PDB entry 8HVR | electron microscopy, 3.35 A resolution | chains H and O of the 13 polymer chains in the assembly

Chain H:
Name: Putative transcriptional factor regulator
From: Streptomyces coelicolor A3(2)
UniProtKB: Q9L0Q9 (Q9L0Q9_STRCO); residues 2-159 here correspond to UniProt positions 1-158 (UniProt number = residue number - 1)
Chain sequence (160 residues; each row starts with the number of its first residue; note: 1 number in that range is skipped by the numbering (no residue carries it; nothing is unmodelled there)):
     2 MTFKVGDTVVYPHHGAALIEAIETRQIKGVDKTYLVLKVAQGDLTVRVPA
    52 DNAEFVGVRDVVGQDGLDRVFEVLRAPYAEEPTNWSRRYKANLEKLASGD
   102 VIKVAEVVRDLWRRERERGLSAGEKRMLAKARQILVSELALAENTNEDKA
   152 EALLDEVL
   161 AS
Not modelled in the structure: 2, 162

Chain O:
Molecule: 65-nt DNA strand
Sequence (65 nucleotides; numbered 1 to 65; the number before each row is that of its first residue):
     1 GTAGCCGGAGCGTTCAGCGTTCGTTTATCTCCCCCTGGCACTGTCATCTC
    51 CGTCAGACCGTCGCA
Not modelled in the structure: 1-4

How chain H and chain O interact:
Contacting residue pairs - 6 pairs, chain H then chain O:
  Trp86(H) - DG38(O)  base contact
  Ser87(H) - DC39(O)  hydrogen bond to the phosphate
  Ser87(H) - DA40(O)  hydrogen bond to the phosphate
  Arg88(H) - DA40(O)  salt bridge to the phosphate
  Lys91(H) - DA40(O)  sugar contact
  Lys91(H) - DC41(O)  salt bridge to the phosphate
Interface residues without a listed pair, chain H (6 interface residues in all): Asn85, Glu95

Summary:
Chain H and chain O form an interface of 6 and 4 residues respectively, with 2 hydrogen bonds and 2 salt
bridges. Polar pairs include Ser87(H)-DC39(O), Ser87(H)-DA40(O) and Arg88(H)-DA40(O).
Chain H is Putative transcriptional factor regulator (Streptomyces coelicolor A3(2)) and chain O is a 65-nt
DNA strand; the structure, Cryo-EM structure of AfsR-dependent transcription activation complex with afsS
promoter, was determined by electron microscopy, deposited together with 8JKE.
